Entry 9L22 (electron microscopy, 3.00 A resolution); this record covers chains B and J of the 12 polymer chains in the assembly.

Chain B:
Molecule: Histone H4
Organism: Homo sapiens
UniProt: P62805 (H4_HUMAN); residues 1-102 here correspond to UniProt positions 2-103 (UniProt number = residue number + 1)
Amino-acid sequence (102 residues; each row starts with the number of its first residue):
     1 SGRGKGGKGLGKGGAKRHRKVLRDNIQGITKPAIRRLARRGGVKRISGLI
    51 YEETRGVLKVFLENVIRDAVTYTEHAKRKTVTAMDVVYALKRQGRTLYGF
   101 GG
Disordered / not traced: 1-21
Curated features (UniProtKB/Swiss-Prot):
  - DNA-binding region: Lys16 to Lys20
  - modified residue: Ser1 (N-acetylserine), Arg3 (Asymmetric dimethylarginine), Lys5 (N6-(2-hydroxyisobutyryl)lysine), Lys8 (N6-(2-hydroxyisobutyryl)lysine), Lys12 (N6-(2-hydroxyisobutyryl)lysine), Lys16 (N6-(2-hydroxyisobutyryl)lysine), Lys20 (N6,N6,N6-trimethyllysine), Lys31 (N6-(2-hydroxyisobutyryl)lysine), Lys44 (N6-(2-hydroxyisobutyryl)lysine), Ser47 (Phosphoserine), Tyr51 (Phosphotyrosine), Lys59 (N6-(2-hydroxyisobutyryl)lysine), Lys77 (N6-(2-hydroxyisobutyryl)lysine), Lys79 (N6-(2-hydroxyisobutyryl)lysine), Thr80 (Phosphothreonine), Tyr88 (Phosphotyrosine), Lys91 (N6-(2-hydroxyisobutyryl)lysine)
  - cross-link (Glycyl lysine isopeptide (Lys-Gly)): Lys12 (interchain with G-Cter in SUMO2), Lys20 (interchain with G-Cter in SUMO2), Lys31 (interchain with G-Cter in SUMO2), Lys59 (interchain with G-Cter in SUMO2), Lys79 (interchain with G-Cter in SUMO2), Lys91 (interchain with G-Cter in SUMO2)

Chain J:
Molecule: 601 DNA
Organism: Homo sapiens
Sequence (189 nucleotides; row label = number of the first residue in the row; numbers below 1 keep their minus sign (DA-94 is residue -94)):
   -94 ATCCGGGTGATGCCGGATGCCATCGAGAATCCCGGTGCCGAGGCCGCTCA
   -44 ATTGGTCGTAGACAGCTCTAGCACCGCTTAAACGCACGTACGCGCTGTCC
     6 CCCGCGTTTTAACCGCCAAGGGGATTACTCCCTAGTCTCCAGGCACGTGT
    56 CAGATATATACATCCGATTCCAGTGCCGGTGTCGCTGAT
Disordered / not traced: -94 to -85, 88-94

How chain B and chain J interact:
Pairs across the interface (11):
  Arg45(B) - DC7(J)  sugar contact
  Arg45(B) - DC8(J)  phosphate contact
  Ile46(B) - DC7(J)  sugar contact
  Ile46(B) - DC8(J)  hydrogen bond to the phosphate
  Ser47(B) - DC7(J)  phosphate contact
  Gly48(B) - DC7(J)  hydrogen bond to the phosphate
  Arg78(B) - DG28(J)  phosphate contact
  Lys79(B) - DG27(J)  phosphate contact
  Lys79(B) - DG28(J)  hydrogen bond to the phosphate
  Thr80(B) - DG27(J)  phosphate contact
  Thr80(B) - DG28(J)  hydrogen bond to the phosphate

In short:
7 residues of chain B face 4 of chain J across their interface, with 4 hydrogen bonds. Among the polar pairs
are Ile46(B)-DC8(J), Gly48(B)-DC7(J) and Lys79(B)-DG28(J). Curated annotation (UniProt) lists a DNA-binding
region on chain B.
Here chain B is Histone H4 and chain J is 601 DNA, both from Homo sapiens. Entry 9L22 (hDEK-nucleosome complex
(conformation 2)) was determined by electron microscopy, deposited together with 9L1X.
